Entry 7W64 (X-ray diffraction, 2.30 A resolution); this record covers chains B and C of the 6 polymer chains in the assembly.

# Chain B (and C)
Name: Toxin-coregulated pilus biosynthesis protein B
From: Vibrio cholerae
Notes: chain C of this document is another copy of the same molecule, construct and numbering; everything in this record applies to it too
UniProtKB: Q9AGX1 (Q9AGX1_VIBCL); residues 29-423 here correspond to UniProt positions 36-430 (UniProt number = residue number + 7)
Amino-acid sequence (397 residues; row label = number of the first residue in the row):
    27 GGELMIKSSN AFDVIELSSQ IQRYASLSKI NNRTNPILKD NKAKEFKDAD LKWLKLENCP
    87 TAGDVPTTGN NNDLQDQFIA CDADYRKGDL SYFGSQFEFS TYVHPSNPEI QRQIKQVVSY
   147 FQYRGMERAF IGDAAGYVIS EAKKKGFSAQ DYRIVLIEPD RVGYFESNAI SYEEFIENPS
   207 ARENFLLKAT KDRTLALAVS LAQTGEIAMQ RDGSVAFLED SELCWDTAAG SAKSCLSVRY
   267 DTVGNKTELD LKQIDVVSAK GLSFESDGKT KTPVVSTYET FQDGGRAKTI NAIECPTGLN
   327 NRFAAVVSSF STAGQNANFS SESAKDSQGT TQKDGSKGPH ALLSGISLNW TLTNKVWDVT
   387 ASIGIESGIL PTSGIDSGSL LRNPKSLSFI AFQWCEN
Disordered / not traced: 27-28
Differences from the reference sequence: expression tag (27-28)
Disulfide bonds: C85-C107, C250-C261, C321-C421
Ion coordination: Ca2+ site 1: I32 (shared with 1 residue of chain E); Ca2+ site 2: D177 (shared with D108(C) of chain C); Ca2+ site 3: E209 (shared with 1 residue of chain E)

# Chain B / chain C interface
Pairs across the interface (157; chain B residue first):
  K33(B) - E29(C)  salt bridge
  S126(B) - N98(C)
  S126(B) - L100(C)
  Q139(B) - L100(C)
  I140(B) - L100(C)
  K141(B) - N98(C)
  K141(B) - D99(C)
  S166(B) - M31(C)
  K169(B) - S35(C)
  K169(B) - F38(C)
  K169(B) - D39(C)  salt bridge
  S174(B) - F38(C)
  S174(B) - K171(C)  hydrogen bond
  Q176(B) - A106(C)
  D177(B) - D108(C)
  S197(B) - D108(C)
  E199(B) - D108(C)
  A228(B) - Q103(C)
  Q229(B) - L100(C)
  Q229(B) - R237(C)
  T230(B) - D102(C)
  T230(B) - Q103(C)
  T230(B) - R237(C)  hydrogen bond (backbone-side chain)
  G231(B) - R49(C)
  G231(B) - D102(C)  hydrogen bond (backbone-side chain)
  G231(B) - Q236(C)
  G231(B) - R237(C)  hydrogen bond (backbone-backbone)
  G231(B) - D238(C)  hydrogen bond (backbone-backbone)
  E232(B) - Q46(C)  hydrogen bond
  E232(B) - R49(C)
  E232(B) - Q236(C)
  I233(B) - Q236(C)
  I233(B) - R237(C)  hydrogen bond (backbone-backbone)
  A234(B) - M235(C)
  M235(B) - M235(C)  hydrogen bond (backbone-backbone)
  M235(B) - Q236(C)
  M235(B) - R237(C)
  A242(B) - R237(C)
  F243(B) - Q236(C)
  F243(B) - R237(C)
  L244(B) - R237(C)  hydrogen bond (backbone-backbone)
  L244(B) - D238(C)
  E245(B) - N58(C)  hydrogen bond
  D246(B) - K55(C)  salt bridge
  S247(B) - R237(C)
  S247(B) - D238(C)
  E248(B) - S54(C)
  E248(B) - H130(C)  salt bridge
  E248(B) - G239(C)
  L249(B) - F243(C)  hydrophobic
  L249(B) - L249(C)  hydrophobic
  C250(B) - A242(C)
  C250(B) - F243(C)  hydrogen bond (backbone-backbone)
  W251(B) - F243(C)  hydrophobic
  W251(B) - L244(C)
  W251(B) - S247(C)  hydrogen bond (side chain-backbone)
  W251(B) - L249(C)  hydrophobic
  W251(B) - V264(C)  hydrophobic
  D252(B) - A242(C)
  D252(B) - F243(C)  hydrogen bond (backbone-backbone)
  D252(B) - E245(C)
  T253(B) - E245(C)
  T253(B) - Y266(C)
  A254(B) - E245(C)
  A254(B) - Y266(C)  hydrophobic
  A255(B) - Y266(C)
  S257(B) - K141(C)
  K259(B) - S52(C)  hydrogen bond (side chain-backbone)
  K259(B) - A242(C)
  S260(B) - T273(C)
  R265(B) - H130(C)
  R265(B) - S132(C)
  D276(B) - S132(C)  hydrogen bond
  L277(B) - L275(C)  hydrophobic
  K278(B) - P131(C)
  K278(B) - E291(C)
  Q279(B) - Y128(C)  hydrogen bond
  Q279(B) - H130(C)  hydrogen bond
  Q279(B) - P131(C)
  I280(B) - V264(C)  hydrophobic
  I280(B) - T273(C)
  I280(B) - E274(C)
  I280(B) - L275(C)
  D281(B) - K272(C)
  D281(B) - T273(C)  hydrogen bond (side chain-backbone)
  V282(B) - T273(C)  hydrogen bond (backbone-backbone)
  V282(B) - E274(C)
  V282(B) - L275(C)  hydrogen bond (backbone-backbone)
  V283(B) - L275(C)
  V283(B) - L277(C)  hydrophobic
  S284(B) - E274(C)
  S284(B) - L275(C)  hydrogen bond (backbone-backbone)
  S284(B) - L277(C)  hydrogen bond (backbone-backbone)
  S284(B) - K278(C)  hydrogen bond
  A285(B) - K278(C)
  A285(B) - V283(C)  hydrophobic
  K286(B) - K278(C)
  K286(B) - I280(C)
  K286(B) - D281(C)
  G287(B) - D281(C)  hydrogen bond (backbone-backbone)
  G287(B) - V282(C)
  G287(B) - V283(C)  hydrogen bond (backbone-backbone)
  L288(B) - V283(C)
  S289(B) - V283(C)  hydrogen bond (backbone-backbone)
  S289(B) - S284(C)
  S289(B) - A285(C)  hydrogen bond (backbone-backbone)
  F290(B) - A285(C)
  F290(B) - K286(C)
  F290(B) - L288(C)  hydrophobic
  F290(B) - P299(C)  hydrophobic
  F290(B) - V301(C)  hydrophobic
  E291(B) - A285(C)
  E291(B) - K286(C)  hydrogen bond (backbone-backbone)
  S292(B) - V301(C)
  S292(B) - I319(C)
  D293(B) - I319(C)
  D293(B) - E320(C)
  V300(B) - V300(C)
  V300(B) - S302(C)
  R328(B) - E348(C)  salt bridge
  F329(B) - E348(C)
  A330(B) - I416(C)  hydrophobic
  A331(B) - S334(C)  hydrogen bond (backbone-side chain)
  V332(B) - V332(C)  hydrophobic
  V332(B) - V333(C)
  V332(B) - I416(C)  hydrophobic
  V333(B) - V333(C)  hydrogen bond (backbone-backbone)
  V333(B) - S334(C)
  L368(B) - L368(C)  hydrophobic
  L369(B) - F336(C)  hydrophobic
  L369(B) - L368(C)
  L369(B) - L369(C)  hydrogen bond (backbone-backbone)
  S370(B) - S337(C)
  S370(B) - T338(C)  hydrogen bond (backbone-backbone)
  S370(B) - H366(C)
  S370(B) - A367(C)
  G371(B) - F336(C)
  G371(B) - S337(C)
  I372(B) - S335(C)
  I372(B) - F336(C)  hydrogen bond (backbone-backbone)
  S373(B) - S335(C)
  S373(B) - K351(C)
  L374(B) - S334(C)
  L374(B) - S335(C)  hydrogen bond (backbone-side chain)
  L374(B) - K351(C)  hydrogen bond (backbone-side chain)
  N375(B) - E348(C)
  N375(B) - S349(C)
  N375(B) - A350(C)  hydrogen bond (side chain-backbone)
  N375(B) - K351(C)  hydrogen bond
  W376(B) - Y304(C)  hydrophobic
  W376(B) - S334(C)
  W376(B) - E348(C)  hydrogen bond
  W376(B) - S349(C)
  T377(B) - S349(C)
  E392(B) - L368(C)
  F418(B) - F418(C)  hydrophobic
  W420(B) - S302(C)
Other interface residues (no listed pair), chain B (84 interface residues in all): K170, G172, F173, V241, V269, G270, K272, K297
Other interface residues (no listed pair), chain C (85 interface residues in all): E42, I140, K170, A234, L262, S263, N271, D276, T323

# In short
The interface between chain B and chain C involves 84 residues on one side and 85 on the other, with 38
hydrogen bonds and 5 salt bridges. Polar contacts include K33(B)-E29(C), K169(B)-D39(C) and D246(B)-K55(C).
Chain B and chain C are both Toxin-coregulated pilus biosynthesis protein B (Vibrio cholerae); the structure,
Crystal structure of minor pilin TcpB from Vibrio cholerae complexed with N-terminal peptide fragment of TcpF,
was determined by X-ray diffraction together with 7W63 and 7W65 from the same study.
